5VVS - chains A and E of the 15 polymer chains in the assembly; structure by electron microscopy, 6.40 A resolution (low resolution: residue-level contacts below are approximate; hydrogen-bond / salt-bridge calls are withheld).

== Chain A ==
Name: DNA-directed RNA polymerase II subunit RPB1
Organism: Saccharomyces cerevisiae (strain ATCC 204508 / S288c)
Notes: EC 2.7.7.6
UniProtKB: P04050 (RPB1_YEAST); residue numbers follow UniProt; this construct covers 1-1733
Chain sequence (1733 residues; numbered 1 to 1733; the number before each row is that of its first residue):
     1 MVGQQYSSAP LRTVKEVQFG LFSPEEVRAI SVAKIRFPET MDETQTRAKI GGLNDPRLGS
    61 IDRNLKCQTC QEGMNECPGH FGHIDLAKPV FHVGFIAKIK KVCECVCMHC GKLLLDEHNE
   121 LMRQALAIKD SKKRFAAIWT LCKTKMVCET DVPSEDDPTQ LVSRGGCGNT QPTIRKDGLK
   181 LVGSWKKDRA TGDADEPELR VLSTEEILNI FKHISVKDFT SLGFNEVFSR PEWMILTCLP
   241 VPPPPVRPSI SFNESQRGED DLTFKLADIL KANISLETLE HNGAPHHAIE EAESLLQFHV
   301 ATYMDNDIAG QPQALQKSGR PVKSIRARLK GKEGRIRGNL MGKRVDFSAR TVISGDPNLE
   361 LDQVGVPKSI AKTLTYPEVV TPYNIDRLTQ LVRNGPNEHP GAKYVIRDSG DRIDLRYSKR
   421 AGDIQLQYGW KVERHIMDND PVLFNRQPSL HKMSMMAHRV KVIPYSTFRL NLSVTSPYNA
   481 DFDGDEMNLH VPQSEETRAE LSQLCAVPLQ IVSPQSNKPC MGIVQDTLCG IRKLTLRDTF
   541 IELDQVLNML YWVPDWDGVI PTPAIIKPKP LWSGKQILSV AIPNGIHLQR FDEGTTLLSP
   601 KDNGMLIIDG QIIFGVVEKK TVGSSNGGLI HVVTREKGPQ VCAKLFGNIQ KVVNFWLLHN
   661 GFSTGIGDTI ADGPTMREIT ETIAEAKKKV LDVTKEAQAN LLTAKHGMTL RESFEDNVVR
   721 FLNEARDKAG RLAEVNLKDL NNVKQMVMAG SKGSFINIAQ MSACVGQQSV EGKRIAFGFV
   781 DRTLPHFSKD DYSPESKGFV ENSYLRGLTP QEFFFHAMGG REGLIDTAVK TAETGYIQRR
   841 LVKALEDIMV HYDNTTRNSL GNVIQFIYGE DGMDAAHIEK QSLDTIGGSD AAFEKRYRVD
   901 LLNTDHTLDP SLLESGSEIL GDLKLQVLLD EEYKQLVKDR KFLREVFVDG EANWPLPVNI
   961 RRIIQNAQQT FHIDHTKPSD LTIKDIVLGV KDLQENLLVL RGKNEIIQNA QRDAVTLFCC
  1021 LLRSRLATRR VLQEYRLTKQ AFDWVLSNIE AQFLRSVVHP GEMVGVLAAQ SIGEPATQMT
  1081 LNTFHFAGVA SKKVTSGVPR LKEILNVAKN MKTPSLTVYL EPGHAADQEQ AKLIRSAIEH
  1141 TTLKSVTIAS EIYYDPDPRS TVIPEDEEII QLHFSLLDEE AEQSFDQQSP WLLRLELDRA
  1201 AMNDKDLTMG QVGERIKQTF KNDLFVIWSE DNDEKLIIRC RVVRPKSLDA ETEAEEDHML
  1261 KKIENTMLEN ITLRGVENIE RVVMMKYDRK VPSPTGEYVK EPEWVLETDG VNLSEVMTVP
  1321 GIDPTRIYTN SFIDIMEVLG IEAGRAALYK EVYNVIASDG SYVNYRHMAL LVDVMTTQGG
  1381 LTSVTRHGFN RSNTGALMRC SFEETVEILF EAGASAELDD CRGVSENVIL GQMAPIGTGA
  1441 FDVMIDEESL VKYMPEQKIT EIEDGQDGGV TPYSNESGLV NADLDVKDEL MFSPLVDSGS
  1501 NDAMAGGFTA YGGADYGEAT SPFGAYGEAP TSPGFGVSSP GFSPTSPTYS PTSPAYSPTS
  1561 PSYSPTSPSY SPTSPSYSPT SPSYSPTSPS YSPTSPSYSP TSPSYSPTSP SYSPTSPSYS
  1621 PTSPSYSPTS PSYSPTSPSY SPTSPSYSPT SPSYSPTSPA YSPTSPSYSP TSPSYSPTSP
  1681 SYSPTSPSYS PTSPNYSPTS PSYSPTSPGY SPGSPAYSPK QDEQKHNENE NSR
Not modelled in the structure: 1-7, 1463-1733
Ion coordination: Zn2+ site 1: Cys67, Glu72, Cys77, Pro78; Zn2+ site 2: Cys107, Met108, Cys110
UniProt features mapped onto this chain:
  - region: Pro248 to Asp260 (Lid loop), Asn306 to Lys323 (Rudder loop), Pro810 to Glu822 (Bridging helix)
  - binding site (Zn(2+)): Cys67, Cys70, Cys77, His80, Cys107, Cys110, Cys148, Cys167
  - binding site (Mg(2+)): Asp481, Asp483, Asp485
  - modified residue: Thr1471 (Phosphothreonine)
  - cross-link (Glycyl lysine isopeptide (Lys-Gly)): Lys695 (interchain with G-Cter in ubiquitin), Lys1246 (interchain with G-Cter in ubiquitin), Lys1350 (interchain with G-Cter in ubiquitin)
  - natural variant: Ser1653 to Pro1659 (deletion: In strain: A364A)
  - mutagenesis: Lys1246 (K1246R: Impairs ubiquitination during transcription stress)

== Chain E ==
Name: DNA-directed RNA polymerases I, II, and III subunit RPABC1
Organism: Saccharomyces cerevisiae (strain ATCC 204508 / S288c)
UniProtKB: P20434 (RPAB1_YEAST); residues 1-215 here = UniProt positions 1-215
Chain sequence (215 residues; each row starts with the number of its first residue):
     1 MDQENERNIS RLWRAFRTVK EMVKDRGYFI TQEEVELPLE DFKAKYCDSM GRPQRKMMSF
    61 QANPTEESIS KFPDMGSLWV EFCDEPSVGV KTMKTFVIHI QEKNFQTGIF VYQNNITPSA
   121 MKLVPSIPPA TIETFNEAAL VVNITHHELV PKHIRLSSDE KRELLKRYRL KESQLPRIQR
   181 ADPVALYLGL KRGEVVKIIR KSETSGRYAS YRICM

== Interface between chain A and chain E ==
Residue-residue contacts (72; chain A residue first):
  Leu860(A) - Gln174(E)
  Gly861(A) - Gln174(E)
  Asn862(A) - Ser173(E)
  Asn862(A) - Gln174(E)
  Asn862(A) - Leu175(E)
  Asn862(A) - Arg177(E)
  Val863(A) - Leu170(E)
  Val863(A) - Gln174(E)
  Val863(A) - Pro176(E)
  Gln865(A) - Tyr208(E)
  Phe866(A) - Tyr208(E)
  Phe866(A) - Ala209(E)
  Phe866(A) - Ser210(E)
  Glu870(A) - Glu203(E)
  Glu870(A) - Arg207(E)
  Glu870(A) - Tyr208(E)
  Glu945(A) - Lys201(E)
  Val946(A) - Thr204(E)
  Asn1004(A) - Arg167(E)
  Asn1004(A) - Tyr168(E)
  Ile1007(A) - Tyr168(E)
  Ala1010(A) - Arg207(E)
  Asp1013(A) - Glu203(E)
  Asp1013(A) - Thr204(E)
  Asp1013(A) - Ser205(E)
  Asp1013(A) - Arg207(E)
  Ala1014(A) - Arg207(E)
  Thr1016(A) - Thr204(E)
  Leu1017(A) - Thr204(E)
  Met1317(A) - Ala138(E)
  Met1317(A) - Ala139(E)
  Met1317(A) - Val142(E)
  Thr1318(A) - Arg11(E)
  Pro1320(A) - Arg11(E)
  Pro1324(A) - His146(E)
  Pro1324(A) - His147(E)
  Thr1325(A) - His146(E)
  Thr1325(A) - His147(E)
  Thr1325(A) - Glu148(E)
  Arg1326(A) - Glu148(E)
  Glu1337(A) - Pro183(E)
  Val1338(A) - Ile144(E)
  Val1338(A) - Pro183(E)
  Leu1339(A) - Ile144(E)
  Leu1339(A) - Val150(E)
  Leu1339(A) - Pro183(E)
  Gly1340(A) - Asp182(E)
  Gly1340(A) - Val184(E)
  Ile1341(A) - Ile178(E)
  Ile1341(A) - Asp182(E)
  Glu1342(A) - Leu149(E)
  Glu1342(A) - Pro151(E)
  Glu1342(A) - Arg200(E)
  Ala1343(A) - Leu149(E)
  Arg1345(A) - Arg200(E)
  Arg1345(A) - Arg212(E)
  Ala1347(A) - Leu149(E)
  Lys1350(A) - Glu148(E)
  Tyr1365(A) - Ser202(E)
  Arg1366(A) - Ser202(E)
  Arg1366(A) - Glu203(E)
  Asp1373(A) - Arg200(E)
  Asp1373(A) - Tyr208(E)
  Thr1376(A) - Arg212(E)
  Thr1377(A) - Pro176(E)
  Thr1377(A) - Arg177(E)
  Thr1377(A) - Arg212(E)
  Gln1378(A) - Arg177(E)
  Gln1378(A) - Met215(E)
  Gly1379(A) - Arg177(E)
  Gly1379(A) - Ile178(E)
  Gly1379(A) - Arg212(E)
Also at the interface, not in a pair above, chain A (45 interface residues in all): Asp871, Ile1006, Ile1327, Ile1335, Met1336, Ala1346
Also at the interface, not in a pair above, chain E (39 interface residues in all): Val141, Leu164, Gln179, Ile198

== In short ==
Chain A and chain E form an interface of 45 and 39 residues respectively. Cys67(A), Glu72(A), Cys77(A) and
Pro78(A) coordinate Zn2+ site 1. Curated annotation (UniProt) lists 8 Zn2+-binding residues, 3 Mg2+-binding
residues and one mutagenesis site on chain A.
Here chain A is DNA-directed RNA polymerase II subunit RPB1 and chain E is DNA-directed RNA polymerases I, II,
and III subunit RPABC1, both from Saccharomyces cerevisiae (strain ATCC 204508 / S288c). Entry 5VVS (RNA pol
II elongation complex) was determined by electron microscopy, deposited together with 5VVR.
